Entry 7R80 (X-ray diffraction, 2.90 A resolution); this record covers chains C and D of the 5 polymer chains in the assembly.

# Chain C
Name: MHC class I antigen
Source organism: Homo sapiens
Reference sequence: S6BVK3 (S6BVK3_HUMAN); residues 1-276 here correspond to UniProt positions 25-300 (UniProt number = residue number + 24)
Amino-acid sequence (278 residues; each row starts with the number of its first residue):
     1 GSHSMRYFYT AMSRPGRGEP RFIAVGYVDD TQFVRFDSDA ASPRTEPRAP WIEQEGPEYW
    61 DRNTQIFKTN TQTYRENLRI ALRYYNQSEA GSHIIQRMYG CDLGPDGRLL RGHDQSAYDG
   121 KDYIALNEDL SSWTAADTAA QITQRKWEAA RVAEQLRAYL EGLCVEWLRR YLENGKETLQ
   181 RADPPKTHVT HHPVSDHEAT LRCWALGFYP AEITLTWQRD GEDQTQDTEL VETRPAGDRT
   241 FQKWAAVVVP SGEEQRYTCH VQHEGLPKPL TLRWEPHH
Disordered / not traced: 275-278
Sequence notes: expression tag (277-278)
Disulfide bonds: Cys101-Cys164, Cys203-Cys259
From the paper describing this entry:
  - mutagenesis - N70S (Tm change 10 degC): increased stability in response to QW9S3T

# Chain D
Name: Beta-2-microglobulin
Source organism: Homo sapiens
Reference sequence: P61769 (B2MG_HUMAN); residues 1-99 here correspond to UniProt positions 21-119 (UniProt number = residue number + 20)
Amino-acid sequence (100 residues; numbered 0 to 99; the number before each row is that of its first residue; numbering starts at 0):
     0 MIQRTPKIQV YSRHPAENGK SNFLNCYVSG FHPSDIEVDL LKNGERIEKV EHSDLSFSKD
    60 WSFYLLYYTE FTPTEKDEYA CRVNHVTLSQ PKIVKWDRDM
Sequence notes: initiating methionine (0)
Swiss-Prot annotation at these positions:
  - modified residue: Gln2 (Pyrrolidone carboxylic acid)
  - glycosylation: Ile1 (N-linked (Glc) (glycation) isoleucine), Lys19 (N-linked (Glc) (glycation) lysine), Lys41 (N-linked (Glc) (glycation) lysine), Lys48 (N-linked (Glc) (glycation) lysine), Lys58 (N-linked (Glc) (glycation) lysine), Lys91 (N-linked (Glc) (glycation) lysine), Lys94 (N-linked (Glc) (glycation) lysine)
Disulfide bonds: Cys25-Cys80

# Interface between chain C and chain D
Contacting residue pairs - 49 pairs, chain C then chain D:
  Phe8(C) with Phe56(D)
  Tyr9(C) with Phe56(D)
  Thr10(C) with Phe56(D); Phe62(D)
  Arg17(C) with Asp34(D), salt bridge
  Tyr27(C) with Ser55(D), hydrogen bond; Tyr63(D), hydrogen bond
  Arg35(C) with Asp53(D), salt bridge
  Arg48(C) with Asp53(D), salt bridge
  Ser92(C) with Met0(D)
  His93(C) with Met0(D)
  Ile94(C) with Ser33(D); Phe62(D), hydrophobic
  Gln96(C) with His31(D); Phe56(D); Trp60(D), hydrogen bond (side chain-backbone); Phe62(D)
  Arg97(C) with Phe56(D)
  Met98(C) with Phe56(D), hydrophobic; Lys58(D); Trp60(D), hydrophobic
  Gln115(C) with Trp60(D)
  Ser116(C) with Trp60(D)
  Ala117(C) with Trp60(D), hydrophobic
  Asp119(C) with Met0(D); Ile1(D); His31(D)
  Gly120(C) with Ile1(D); His31(D), hydrogen bond (backbone-side chain); Trp60(D)
  Asp122(C) with Trp60(D), hydrogen bond
  His192(C) with Asp98(D), salt bridge; Met99(D)
  Arg202(C) with Met99(D), hydrogen bond (side chain-backbone)
  Trp204(C) with Asp98(D)
  Glu232(C) with Gln8(D), hydrogen bond (backbone-side chain); Tyr26(D)
  Thr233(C) with Tyr26(D)
  Arg234(C) with Gln8(D)
  Pro235(C) with Tyr26(D); Leu65(D)
  Ala236(C) with Arg12(D); Asn24(D), hydrogen bond (backbone-side chain)
  Asp238(C) with Arg12(D); His13(D), salt bridge; Phe22(D)
  Gln242(C) with Ser11(D); Arg12(D), hydrogen bond (side chain-backbone)
  Trp244(C) with Tyr10(D)
Other interface residues (no listed pair), chain C (36 interface residues in all): Arg6, Ile23, Val25, Gln32, Val231, Gly237
Other interface residues (no listed pair), chain D (26 interface residues in all): Pro32, Leu54, Ser57

# Overview
36 residues of chain C and 26 residues of chain D are in contact, with 9 hydrogen bonds and 5 salt bridges.
Polar contacts include Arg17(C)-Asp34(D), Arg35(C)-Asp53(D) and Arg48(C)-Asp53(D). From the paper: N70S of
chain C increases stability in response to QW9S3T.
Chain C is MHC class I antigen and chain D is Beta-2-microglobulin, both from Homo sapiens; the structure,
Crystal structure of C3 TCR complex with QW9-bound HLA-B*5301, was determined by X-ray diffraction (same
publication as 7R7V, 7R7W, 7R7X, 7R7Y and 7R7Z).
